4DJZ - chains B and H of the 3 polymer chains in the assembly; structure by X-ray diffraction, 3.20 A resolution.

# Chain B
Name: Mannan-binding lectin serine protease 1 light chain
Source organism: Homo sapiens
Notes: EC 3.4.21.-; fragment: Peptidase S1 domain residues 449-699
UniProt: P48740 (MASP1_HUMAN); residue numbers follow UniProt; this construct covers 449-699
Amino-acid sequence (251 residues; each row starts with the number of its first residue):
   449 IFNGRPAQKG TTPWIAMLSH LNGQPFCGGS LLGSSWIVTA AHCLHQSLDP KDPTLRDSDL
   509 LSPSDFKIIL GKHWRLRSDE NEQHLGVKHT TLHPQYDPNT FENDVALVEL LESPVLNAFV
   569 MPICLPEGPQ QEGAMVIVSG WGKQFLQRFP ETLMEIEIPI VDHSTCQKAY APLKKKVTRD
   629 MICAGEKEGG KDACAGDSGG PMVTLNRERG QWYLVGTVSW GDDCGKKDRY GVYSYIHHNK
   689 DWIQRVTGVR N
Sequence notes: variant Lys499 (Glu in P48740)
Swiss-Prot annotation at these positions:
  - active site (Charge relay system): His490, Asp552, Ser646
  - mutagenesis: Ser646 (S646A: No autoproteolytic processing)
Disulfide bonds: Cys475-Cys491, Cys614-Cys631, Cys642-Cys672
What the authors report for this chain:
  - conformationally variable residues (side-chain flip): Arg677

# Chain H
Name: Protease inhibitor SGPI-2
Source organism: Schistocerca gregaria
UniProt: O46162 (SGP1_SCHGR); residues 4-38 here correspond to UniProt positions 57-91 (UniProt number = residue number + 53)
Amino-acid sequence (38 residues; row label = number of the first residue in the row):
     1 GSGEVTCEPG TTFKDKCNTC RCGSDGKSAF CTRKLCYQ
Disordered / not traced: 1-4
Sequence notes: expression tag (1-3); engineered mutation Phe30 (Ala83 in O46162), Arg33 (Leu86 in O46162), Leu35 (Ala88 in O46162), Tyr37 (Pro90 in O46162)
Disulfide bonds: Cys7-Cys22, Cys17-Cys36, Cys20-Cys31

# How chain B and chain H interact
Pairs across the interface - 54 pairs, chain B then chain H:
  Gln472(B) - Tyr37(H)
  Pro473(B) - Leu35(H)
  Pro473(B) - Tyr37(H)
  Phe474(B) - Lys34(H)
  Phe474(B) - Leu35(H)  hydrogen bond (backbone-backbone)
  Cys475(B) - Lys34(H)
  His490(B) - Thr32(H)
  His490(B) - Arg33(H)
  His490(B) - Lys34(H)  hydrogen bond (backbone-side chain)
  Cys491(B) - Lys34(H)
  His493(B) - Lys34(H)  hydrogen bond (backbone-side chain)
  Ser495(B) - Lys14(H)
  Ser495(B) - Cys17(H)
  Ser495(B) - Thr19(H)
  Pro546(B) - Thr19(H)
  Asn547(B) - Thr12(H)
  Asn547(B) - Arg21(H)
  Phe549(B) - Thr19(H)
  Phe549(B) - Phe30(H)
  Phe549(B) - Thr32(H)
  Phe597(B) - Leu35(H)  hydrophobic
  Tyr618(B) - Phe30(H)  hydrophobic
  Pro620(B) - Ser24(H)
  Leu621(B) - Gly23(H)
  Leu621(B) - Ser24(H)
  Leu621(B) - Phe30(H)  hydrophobic
  Lys623(B) - Phe30(H)
  Asp640(B) - Arg33(H)  salt bridge
  Ala641(B) - Arg33(H)  hydrogen bond (backbone-side chain)
  Cys642(B) - Arg33(H)
  Ala643(B) - Arg33(H)
  Ala643(B) - Leu35(H)
  Gly644(B) - Arg33(H)  hydrogen bond (backbone-backbone)
  Gly644(B) - Lys34(H)
  Gly644(B) - Leu35(H)
  Asp645(B) - Arg33(H)  hydrogen bond (backbone-backbone)
  Ser646(B) - Arg33(H)  hydrogen bond (side chain-backbone)
  Ser646(B) - Lys34(H)  hydrogen bond (side chain-backbone)
  Val666(B) - Arg33(H)
  Ser667(B) - Thr32(H)
  Ser667(B) - Arg33(H)
  Trp668(B) - Phe30(H)  hydrophobic
  Trp668(B) - Cys31(H)
  Trp668(B) - Arg33(H)
  Gly669(B) - Phe30(H)
  Gly669(B) - Cys31(H)  hydrogen bond (backbone-backbone)
  Gly669(B) - Arg33(H)
  Asp670(B) - Ser28(H)
  Asp670(B) - Ala29(H)  hydrogen bond (side chain-backbone)
  Asp670(B) - Phe30(H)
  Asp671(B) - Arg33(H)  hydrogen bond (backbone-side chain)
  Cys672(B) - Arg33(H)  hydrogen bond
  Arg677(B) - Ser28(H)
  Gly679(B) - Arg33(H)
Also at the interface, not in a pair above, chain B (35 interface residues in all): Pro498, Arg523, Lys622

# Summary
35 residues of chain B face 16 of chain H across their interface, with 12 hydrogen bonds and 1 salt bridge.
Polar pairs include Asp640(B)-Arg33(H), His490(B)-Lys34(H) and His493(B)-Lys34(H). From UniProt: 3 active-site
residues and one mutagenesis site on chain B. From the paper: conformational variability at Arg677(B).
Here chain B is Mannan-binding lectin serine protease 1 light chain (Homo sapiens) and chain H is Protease
inhibitor SGPI-2 (Schistocerca gregaria). Entry 4DJZ (Catalytic fragment of masp-1 in complex with its
specific inhibitor developed by directed evolution on sgci ...) was determined by X-ray diffraction, deposited
together with 3TVJ.
